Entry 7TL0 (electron microscopy, 3.06 A resolution); this record covers chains F and G of the 15 polymer chains in the assembly.

[Chain F]
Molecule: SAN32-2 Fab heavy chain
Organism: Homo sapiens
Notes: antibody fragment or engineered binder
Amino-acid sequence (224 residues; row label = number of the first residue in the row; a row labelled like 82A-82C holds insertion residues (82A, then the next letters in order)):
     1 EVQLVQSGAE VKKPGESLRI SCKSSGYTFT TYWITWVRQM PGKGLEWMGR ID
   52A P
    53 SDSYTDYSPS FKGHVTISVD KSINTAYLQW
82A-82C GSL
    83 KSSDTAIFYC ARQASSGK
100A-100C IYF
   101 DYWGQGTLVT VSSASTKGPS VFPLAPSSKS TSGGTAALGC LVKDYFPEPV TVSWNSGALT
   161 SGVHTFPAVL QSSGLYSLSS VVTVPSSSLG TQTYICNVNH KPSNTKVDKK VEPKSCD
Disordered / not traced: 114-217
Disulfide bonds: Cys-22/Cys-92

[Chain G]
Molecule: SAN32-2 Fab light chain
Organism: Homo sapiens
Notes: antibody fragment or engineered binder
Amino-acid sequence (214 residues; row label = number of the first residue in the row):
     1 DIQMTQSPSS LSASVGDRVT ITCQASQGIN YYLNWYQQKP GKAPKVLIYD ASDLETGVPS
    61 RFSGGGSGTH FTFTISSLQT EDIGTYYCQQ YDNLPFTFGQ GTRLEIKRTV AAPSVFIFPP
   121 SDEQLKSGTA SVVCLLNNFY PREAKVQWKV DNALQSGNSQ ESVTEQDSKD STYSLSSTLT
   181 LSKADYEKHK VYACEVTHQG LSSPVTKSFN RGEC
Disordered / not traced: 106-214
Disulfide bonds: Cys-23/Cys-88

[How chain F and chain G interact]
Residue-residue contacts (33; chain F residue first):
  Val-37(F) / Phe-98(G)  hydrophobic
  Gln-39(F) / Gln-38(G)  hydrogen bond
  Gln-39(F) / Tyr-87(G)  hydrogen bond
  Lys-43(F) / Tyr-87(G)
  Leu-45(F) / Pro-44(G)  hydrophobic
  Leu-45(F) / Tyr-87(G)  hydrophobic
  Leu-45(F) / Phe-98(G)
  Trp-47(F) / Leu-94(G)  hydrophobic
  Trp-47(F) / Pro-95(G)  hydrophobic
  Trp-47(F) / Phe-96(G)
  Arg-50(F) / Phe-96(G)
  Pro-61(F) / Pro-95(G)
  Tyr-91(F) / Gln-38(G)  hydrogen bond
  Tyr-91(F) / Ala-43(G)  hydrophobic
  Gly-99(F) / Tyr-91(G)
  Lys-100(F) / Tyr-49(G)
  Lys-100(F) / Asp-50(G)
  Ile-100A(F) / Asn-34(G)  hydrogen bond (backbone-side chain)
  Ile-100A(F) / Gln-89(G)
  Ile-100A(F) / Tyr-91(G)
  Ile-100A(F) / Phe-96(G)  hydrophobic
  Tyr-100B(F) / Asn-34(G)
  Tyr-100B(F) / Tyr-36(G)
  Tyr-100B(F) / Tyr-49(G)  hydrophobic
  Tyr-100B(F) / Glu-55(G)  hydrogen bond
  Phe-100C(F) / Tyr-36(G)  hydrogen bond (backbone-side chain)
  Phe-100C(F) / Val-46(G)
  Phe-100C(F) / Gln-89(G)
  Phe-100C(F) / Phe-98(G)  hydrophobic
  Trp-103(F) / Tyr-36(G)
  Trp-103(F) / Ala-43(G)  hydrophobic
  Trp-103(F) / Pro-44(G)
  Gly-104(F) / Ala-43(G)
Other interface residues (no listed pair), chain F (18 interface residues in all): Gly-44, Ser-60, Asp-101
Other interface residues (no listed pair), chain G (17 interface residues in all): Lys-42

[Overview]
The interface between chain F and chain G involves 18 residues on one side and 17 on the other; the contacts
include 6 hydrogen bonds. Among the polar pairs are Gln-39(F)/Gln-38(G), Gln-39(F)/Tyr-87(G) and
Tyr-91(F)/Gln-38(G).
Chain F is SAN32-2 Fab heavy chain and chain G is SAN32-2 Fab light chain, both from Homo sapiens; the
structure, Cryo-EM structure of hMPV preF bound by Fabs MPE8 and SAN32-2, was determined by electron
microscopy (same publication as 7TJQ).
